PDB entry 8ENL | electron microscopy, 2.37 A resolution | chains A and B of the 4 polymer chains in the assembly

Chain A:
Molecule: Nitrogenase molybdenum-iron protein alpha chain
From: Azotobacter vinelandii
Notes: EC 1.18.6.1
Reference sequence: P07328 (NIFD_AZOVI); numbering as in UniProt (aligned over 4-480)
Sequence (477 residues; row label = number of the first residue in the row):
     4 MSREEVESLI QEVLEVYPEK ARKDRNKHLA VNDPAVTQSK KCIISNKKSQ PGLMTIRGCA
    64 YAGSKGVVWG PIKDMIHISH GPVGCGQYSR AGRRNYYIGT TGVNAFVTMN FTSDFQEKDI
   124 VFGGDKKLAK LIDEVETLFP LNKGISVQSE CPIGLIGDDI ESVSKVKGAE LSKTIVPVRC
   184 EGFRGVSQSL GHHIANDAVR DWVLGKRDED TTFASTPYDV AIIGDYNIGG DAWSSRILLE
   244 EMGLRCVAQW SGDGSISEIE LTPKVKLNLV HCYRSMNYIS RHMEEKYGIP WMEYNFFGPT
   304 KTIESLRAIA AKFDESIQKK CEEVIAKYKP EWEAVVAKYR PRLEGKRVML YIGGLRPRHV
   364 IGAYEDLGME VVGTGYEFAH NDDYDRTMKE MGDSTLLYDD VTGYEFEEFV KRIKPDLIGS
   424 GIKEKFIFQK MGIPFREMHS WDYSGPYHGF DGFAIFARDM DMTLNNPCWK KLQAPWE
UniProt features mapped onto this chain:
  - binding site ([8Fe-7S] cluster): C62, C88, C154
  - binding site ([7Fe-Mo-9S-C-homocitryl] cluster): C275, H442
  - mutagenesis: H195 (H195Q: No nitrogenase activity)
Ion coordination: fe(8)-S(7) cluster Fe: C62, C88, C154 (shared with C70(B), C95(B), C153(B) of chain B); Fe ion near C275 (its only coordinating residue here)
Small-molecule neighbours:
  - fe(8)-S(7) cluster (CLF): C62, Y64, P85, G87, C88, Y91, E153, C154, G185
  - ICS (iron-sulfur-molybdenum cluster with interstitial carbon): V70, R96, H195, Y229, I231, C275, R277, S278, I355, G356, G357, L358, R359, P360, E380, F381, M441, H442

Chain B:
Molecule: Nitrogenase molybdenum-iron protein beta chain
From: Azotobacter vinelandii
Notes: EC 1.18.6.1
Reference sequence: P07329 (NIFK_AZOVI); residues 2-523 here = UniProt positions 2-523
Sequence (522 residues; numbered 2 to 523; the number before each row is that of its first residue):
     2 SQQVDKIKAS YPLFLDQDYK DMLAKKRDGF EEKYPQDKID EVFQWTTTKE YQELNFQREA
    62 LTVNPAKACQ PLGAVLCALG FEKTMPYVHG SQGCVAYFRS YFNRHFREPV SCVSDSMTED
   122 AAVFGGQQNM KDGLQNCKAT YKPDMIAVST TCMAEVIGDD LNAFINNSKK EGFIPDEFPV
   182 PFAHTPSFVG SHVTGWDNMF EGIARYFTLK SMDDKVVGSN KKINIVPGFE TYLGNFRVIK
   242 RMLSEMGVGY SLLSDPEEVL DTPADGQFRM YAGGTTQEEM KDAPNALNTV LLQPWHLEKT
   302 KKFVEGTWKH EVPKLNIPMG LDWTDEFLMK VSEISGQPIP ASLTKERGRL VDMMTDSHTW
   362 LHGKRFALWG DPDFVMGLVK FLLELGCEPV HILCHNGNKR WKKAVDAILA ASPYGKNATV
   422 YIGKDLWHLR SLVFTDKPDF MIGNSYGKFI QRDTLHKGKE FEVPLIRIGF PIFDRHHLHR
   482 STTLGYEGAM QILTTLVNSI LERLDEETRG MQATDYNHDL VR
UniProt features mapped onto this chain:
  - binding site ([8Fe-7S] cluster): C70, C95, C153, S188
Ion coordination: fe(8)-S(7) cluster Fe: C70, C95, C153 (shared with C62(A), C88(A), C154(A) of chain A); Fe ion site 1: R108, E109 (shared with 2 residues of chain D); Fe ion site 2: D353, D357 (shared with 2 residues of chain D)
Small-molecule neighbours:
  - chapso (1N7): Y35, K39, E42, V43, W46
  - fe(8)-S(7) cluster (CLF): C70, P72, S92, G94, C95, Y98, F99, T152, C153, S188

Chain A / chain B interface:
Residue-residue contacts (199):
  V19(A) - A140(B)
  Y20(A) - T141(B)
  P21(A) - N137(B)
  P21(A) - A140(B)  hydrophobic
  K23(A) - D133(B)  salt bridge
  A24(A) - N137(B)
  S52(A) - Q93(B)  hydrogen bond
  S52(A) - S117(B)
  P54(A) - S115(B)
  P54(A) - D116(B)
  P54(A) - N130(B)
  P54(A) - D133(B)
  P54(A) - G134(B)
  P54(A) - N137(B)  hydrogen bond (backbone-side chain)
  G55(A) - V114(B)
  G55(A) - S115(B)  hydrogen bond (backbone-backbone)
  G55(A) - D116(B)
  G55(A) - G134(B)
  G55(A) - N137(B)
  G55(A) - C138(B)  hydrogen bond (backbone-backbone)
  G55(A) - Y142(B)
  L56(A) - N137(B)
  L56(A) - T141(B)
  L56(A) - Y142(B)  hydrogen bond (backbone-side chain)
  M57(A) - M86(B)  hydrophobic
  M57(A) - R100(B)
  M57(A) - S112(B)
  M57(A) - C113(B)
  M57(A) - V114(B)
  M57(A) - Y142(B)
  M57(A) - M271(B)  hydrophobic
  T58(A) - R100(B)  hydrogen bond (backbone-side chain)
  R60(A) - Q93(B)
  R60(A) - A97(B)
  G61(A) - Q93(B)  hydrogen bond (backbone-side chain)
  C62(A) - G94(B)
  A65(A) - Y98(B)
  K76(A) - E32(B)  salt bridge
  P85(A) - S188(B)
  V86(A) - P66(B)  hydrophobic
  V86(A) - K68(B)
  V86(A) - A69(B)
  G87(A) - C70(B)
  Q90(A) - P66(B)  hydrogen bond (side chain-backbone)
  Q90(A) - K68(B)  hydrogen bond (side chain-backbone)
  Q90(A) - Y102(B)
  Q90(A) - Y447(B)  hydrogen bond (backbone-side chain)
  Y91(A) - A69(B)
  Y91(A) - C70(B)  hydrogen bond
  Y91(A) - L73(B)
  Y91(A) - Y98(B)  hydrophobic
  Y91(A) - F99(B)  hydrophobic
  Y91(A) - Y102(B)  hydrophobic
  S92(A) - Y98(B)
  R93(A) - N65(B)  hydrogen bond
  R93(A) - Y447(B)
  R93(A) - F450(B)
  G95(A) - R105(B)  hydrogen bond (backbone-side chain)
  Y99(A) - S11(B)
  T103(A) - I40(B)
  T104(A) - R453(B)
  G105(A) - W428(B)
  V106(A) - I40(B)
  V106(A) - V43(B)  hydrophobic
  V106(A) - F44(B)  hydrophobic
  N107(A) - K34(B)
  M112(A) - V64(B)  hydrophobic
  M112(A) - N65(B)
  M112(A) - W428(B)  hydrophobic
  N113(A) - T63(B)
  N113(A) - V64(B)
  N113(A) - N65(B)  hydrogen bond (backbone-backbone)
  N113(A) - P66(B)
  F114(A) - L62(B)  hydrophobic
  F114(A) - T63(B)
  F114(A) - V64(B)  hydrophobic
  T115(A) - T63(B)  hydrogen bond (backbone-backbone)
  S116(A) - A61(B)
  D117(A) - T63(B)
  D117(A) - K68(B)  salt bridge
  F118(A) - F189(B)
  Q119(A) - F189(B)
  E120(A) - F189(B)  hydrogen bond (backbone-backbone)
  E120(A) - V190(B)
  I123(A) - V157(B)  hydrophobic
  I123(A) - F189(B)  hydrophobic
  K130(A) - A61(B)
  K133(A) - E60(B)
  K133(A) - A61(B)
  L134(A) - A61(B)
  L134(A) - L62(B)  hydrophobic
  E137(A) - R59(B)
  E137(A) - E60(B)  hydrogen bond (side chain-backbone)
  E137(A) - A61(B)  hydrogen bond (side chain-backbone)
  E137(A) - L62(B)  hydrogen bond (side chain-backbone)
  V138(A) - L62(B)  hydrophobic
  T140(A) - W46(B)
  T140(A) - L55(B)
  L141(A) - W46(B)
  L141(A) - Y52(B)  hydrogen bond (backbone-side chain)
  L141(A) - L55(B)  hydrophobic
  L141(A) - N56(B)
  L141(A) - R59(B)
  F142(A) - W428(B)  hydrophobic
  P143(A) - W46(B)
  L144(A) - Y35(B)
  L144(A) - V43(B)  hydrophobic
  K146(A) - E32(B)
  K146(A) - E33(B)  salt bridge
  C154(A) - S92(B)
  C154(A) - C153(B)  hydrophobic
  P155(A) - C153(B)
  L158(A) - A123(B)  hydrophobic
  L158(A) - M154(B)  hydrophobic
  L158(A) - V157(B)  hydrophobic
  L158(A) - I158(B)  hydrophobic
  I159(A) - V157(B)  hydrophobic
  F186(A) - S92(B)
  F186(A) - T119(B)
  F186(A) - E120(B)  hydrogen bond (backbone-backbone)
  F186(A) - M154(B)  hydrophobic
  R187(A) - E120(B)  salt bridge
  G188(A) - T119(B)
  G188(A) - E120(B)
  V189(A) - Q93(B)  hydrogen bond (backbone-side chain)
  R210(A) - E33(B)  salt bridge
  G232(A) - S11(B)
  G232(A) - F15(B)
  G233(A) - F15(B)
  W236(A) - F15(B)  hydrophobic
  W236(A) - Y20(B)
  W236(A) - M23(B)
  W236(A) - L24(B)
  S237(A) - F15(B)
  S237(A) - Y20(B)  hydrogen bond
  R239(A) - M23(B)
  R239(A) - K27(B)
  R239(A) - F31(B)
  I240(A) - D19(B)
  I240(A) - Y20(B)  hydrophobic
  I240(A) - M23(B)
  E243(A) - M23(B)
  R248(A) - F31(B)
  C249(A) - F31(B)
  V250(A) - F31(B)
  Q252(A) - K27(B)
  D256(A) - K27(B)  salt bridge
  S258(A) - E32(B)
  S260(A) - F31(B)  hydrogen bond (side chain-backbone)
  S260(A) - E32(B)  hydrogen bond (side chain-backbone)
  S260(A) - E33(B)
  E261(A) - K27(B)  salt bridge
  E261(A) - F31(B)
  E261(A) - E32(B)
  Y331(A) - S2(B)
  E334(A) - S2(B)  hydrogen bond
  E334(A) - Q3(B)  hydrogen bond (side chain-backbone)
  A337(A) - V5(B)
  V338(A) - V5(B)  hydrophobic
  K341(A) - V5(B)
  Y342(A) - I8(B)
  G406(A) - Y142(B)
  Y407(A) - T141(B)
  Y407(A) - Y142(B)
  E410(A) - F269(B)
  I425(A) - S101(B)
  I425(A) - N104(B)
  K426(A) - A97(B)
  K426(A) - R100(B)  hydrogen bond (backbone-side chain)
  K426(A) - N104(B)
  F429(A) - N104(B)
  F429(A) - R108(B)
  F429(A) - E109(B)
  F429(A) - P110(B)
  I430(A) - P110(B)  hydrophobic
  I430(A) - F269(B)  hydrophobic
  K433(A) - E109(B)  salt bridge
  K433(A) - P110(B)
  K433(A) - T263(B)  hydrogen bond (side chain-backbone)
  K433(A) - P264(B)
  K433(A) - G267(B)  hydrogen bond (backbone-backbone)
  K433(A) - Q268(B)  hydrogen bond (backbone-backbone)
  M434(A) - G267(B)
  M434(A) - F269(B)  hydrophobic
  G448(A) - A10(B)
  G448(A) - S11(B)  hydrogen bond (backbone-backbone)
  P449(A) - F15(B)  hydrophobic
  D454(A) - S2(B)  hydrogen bond (side chain-backbone)
  D454(A) - Q3(B)
  D454(A) - L14(B)
  D454(A) - Y20(B)  hydrogen bond
  A457(A) - I8(B)
  I458(A) - Q3(B)
  I458(A) - I8(B)  hydrophobic
  I458(A) - K9(B)
  R461(A) - I8(B)
  L475(A) - A265(B)
  L475(A) - D266(B)
  L475(A) - G267(B)
Interface residues without a listed pair, chain A (115 interface residues in all): Q53, Y64, D77, I81, C88, A94, R97, I101, G102, T111, G185, S190, F216, L264, K330, T405, G435, Y446
Interface residues without a listed pair, chain B (99 interface residues in all): D6, K26, K39, A67, M118, Q129, Q136, H396, D454, H457

Overview:
Chain A and chain B form an interface of 115 and 99 residues respectively, with 34 hydrogen bonds and 9 salt
bridges. Polar pairs include K23(A)-D133(B), K76(A)-E32(B) and D117(A)-K68(B). Fe(8)-S(7) cluster is bound
between chain A and chain B. Ligands of chain A: compound ICS.
Here chain A is Nitrogenase molybdenum-iron protein alpha chain and chain B is Nitrogenase molybdenum-iron
protein beta chain, both from Azotobacter vinelandii. Entry 8ENL (CryoEM structure of the high pH
turnover-inactivated nitrogenase MoFe-protein) was determined by electron microscopy, deposited together with
8CRS, 8DBX, 8ENM, 8ENN and 8ENO.
